PDB entry 5BK4 | electron microscopy, 3.90 A resolution | chains 3 and O of the 14 polymer chains in the assembly

# Chain 3
Protein: DNA replication licensing factor MCM3
Source organism: Saccharomyces cerevisiae
Notes: EC 3.6.4.12
Reference sequence: P24279 (MCM3_YEAST); numbering as in UniProt (aligned over 1-971)
Amino-acid sequence (971 residues; row label = number of the first residue in the row):
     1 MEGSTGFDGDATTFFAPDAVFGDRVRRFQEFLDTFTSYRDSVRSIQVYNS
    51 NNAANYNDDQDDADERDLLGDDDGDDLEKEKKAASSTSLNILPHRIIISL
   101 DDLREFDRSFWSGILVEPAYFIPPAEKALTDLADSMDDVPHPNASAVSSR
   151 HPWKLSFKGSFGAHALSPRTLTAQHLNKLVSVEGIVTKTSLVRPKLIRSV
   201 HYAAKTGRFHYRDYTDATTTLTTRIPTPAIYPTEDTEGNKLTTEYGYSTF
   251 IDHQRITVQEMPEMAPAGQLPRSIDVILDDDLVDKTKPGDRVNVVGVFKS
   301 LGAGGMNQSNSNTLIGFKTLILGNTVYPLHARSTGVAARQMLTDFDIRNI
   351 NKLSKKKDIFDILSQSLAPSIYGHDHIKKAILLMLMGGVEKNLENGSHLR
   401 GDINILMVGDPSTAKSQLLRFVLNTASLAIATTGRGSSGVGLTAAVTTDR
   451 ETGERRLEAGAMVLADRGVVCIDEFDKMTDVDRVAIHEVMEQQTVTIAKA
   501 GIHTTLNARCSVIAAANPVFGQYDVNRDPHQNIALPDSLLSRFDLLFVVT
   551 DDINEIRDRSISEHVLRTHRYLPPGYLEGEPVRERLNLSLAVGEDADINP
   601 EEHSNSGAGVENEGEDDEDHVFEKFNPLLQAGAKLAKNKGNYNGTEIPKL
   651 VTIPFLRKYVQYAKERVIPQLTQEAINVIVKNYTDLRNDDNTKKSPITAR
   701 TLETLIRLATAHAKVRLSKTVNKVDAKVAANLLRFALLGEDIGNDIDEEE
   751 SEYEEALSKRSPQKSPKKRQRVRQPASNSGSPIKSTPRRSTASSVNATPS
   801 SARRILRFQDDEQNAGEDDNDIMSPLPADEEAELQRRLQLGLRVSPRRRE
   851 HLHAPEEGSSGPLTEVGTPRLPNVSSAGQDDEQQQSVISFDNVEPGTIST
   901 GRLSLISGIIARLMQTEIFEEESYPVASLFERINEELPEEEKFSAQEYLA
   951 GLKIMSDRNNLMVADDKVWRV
Not modelled in the structure: 1-12, 62-90, 138-150, 571-650, 739-971
Ligand contacts:
  - ADP (adenosine-5'-diphosphate), molecule 1: Ser370, Ile371, Tyr372, Pro411, Ser412, Thr413, Ala414, Lys415, Ser416, Gln417, Ile561, Val565
  - ADP, molecule 2: Glu491, Arg542, Ala699, Arg700, Glu703
UniProt features mapped onto this chain:
  - motif: Ser541 to Asp544 (Arginine finger)
  - binding site (ATP): Gly409 to Ser416
  - modified residue: Ser761 (Phosphoserine), Ser777 (Phosphoserine), Ser781 (Phosphoserine), Thr868 (Phosphothreonine)
  - mutagenesis: Lys415 (K415A: No effect on MCM2-7 complex helicase activity. Loss of MCM2-7 complex helicase activity; when associated with MCM5 A-422. Reduces MCM2-7 complex helicase activity ...)

# Chain O
Molecule: DNA (60-mer), strand 2
Sequence (60 nucleotides; numbered 1 to 60; the number before each row is that of its first residue):
     1 ACTGACTGACTGACTGACTGACTGACTGACTGACTGACTGACTGACTGAC
    51 TGACTGACTG

# Interface between chain 3 and chain O
Contacting residue pairs (9):
  Ser309(3) - DC34(O)  phosphate contact
  Asn310(3) - DC34(O)  phosphate contact
  Asn310(3) - DT35(O)  phosphate contact
  Thr448(3) - DT43(O)  phosphate contact
  Arg450(3) - DT43(O)  phosphate contact
  Arg450(3) - DG44(O)  salt bridge to the phosphate
  Thr479(3) - DA53(O)  phosphate contact
  Asp480(3) - DA53(O)  phosphate contact
  Val481(3) - DA53(O)  phosphate contact
Also at the interface, not in a pair above, chain 3 (9 interface residues in all): Gln308, Asp449
Also at the interface, not in a pair above, chain O (6 interface residues in all): DA33

# Summary
The interface between chain 3 and chain O involves 9 residues on one side and 6 on the other; the contacts
include 1 salt bridge. The salt-bridged pair is Arg450(3)-DG44(O). Bound to chain 3: ADP.
Here chain 3 is DNA replication licensing factor MCM3 (Saccharomyces cerevisiae) and chain O is DNA (60-mer),
strand 2. Entry 5BK4 (Cryo-EM structure of Mcm2-7 double hexamer on dsDNA) was determined by electron
microscopy.
